6ECW - chains A and B; structure by X-ray diffraction, 1.70 A resolution.

# Chain A (and B)
Molecule: StiD protein
From: Stigmatella aurantiaca
Notes: fragment: oxygen methyltransferase; chain B of this document is another copy of the same molecule, construct and numbering; everything in this record applies to it too
Reference sequence: Q8RJY3 (Q8RJY3_STIAU); residues 956-1267 here = UniProt positions 956-1267
Amino-acid sequence (315 residues; numbered 953 to 1267; the number before each row is that of its first residue):
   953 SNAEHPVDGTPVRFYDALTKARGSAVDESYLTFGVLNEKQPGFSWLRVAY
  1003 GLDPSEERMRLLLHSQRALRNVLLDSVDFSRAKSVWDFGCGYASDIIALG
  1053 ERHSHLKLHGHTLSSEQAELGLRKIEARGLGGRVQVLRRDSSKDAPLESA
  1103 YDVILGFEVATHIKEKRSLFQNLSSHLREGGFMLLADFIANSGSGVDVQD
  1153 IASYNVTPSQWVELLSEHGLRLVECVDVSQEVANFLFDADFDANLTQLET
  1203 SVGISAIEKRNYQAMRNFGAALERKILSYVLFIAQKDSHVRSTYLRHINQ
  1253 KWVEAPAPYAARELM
Unresolved in the structure: 953-977, 1147-1154, 1267 (chain B: 953-978, 1147-1154, 1267)
Construct notes: expression tag (953-955)
Small-molecule neighbours: S-adenosylhomocysteine (SAH): E980, T984, R1022, F1040, G1041, C1042, G1043, Y1044, D1047, H1063, T1064, L1065, S1066, Q1069, R1091, D1092, S1093, S1094, F1109, E1110, V1111, H1114, I1115
From the paper describing this entry:
  - catalytic residues: E1110, Y1231 (proposed by the authors, not directly observed)

# How chain A and chain B interact
Pairs across the interface (50):
  D1027(A) with R1243(B), salt bridge; Y1246(B)
  S1028(A) with V1242(B); R1243(B), hydrogen bond (backbone-backbone); Y1246(B)
  V1029(A) with H1241(B); R1243(B)
  D1030(A) with H1241(B), hydrogen bond (backbone-backbone); V1242(B); R1243(B)
  R1033(A) with S1240(B), hydrogen bond (side chain-backbone); H1241(B), hydrogen bond (backbone-side chain)
  F1134(A) with H1241(B); V1242(B), hydrophobic
  R1173(A) with R1173(B); Q1237(B), hydrogen bond
  V1175(A) with Y1246(B); I1250(B)
  E1176(A) with Y1246(B), hydrogen bond; H1249(B), salt bridge
  I1235(A) with Y1246(B)
  Q1237(A) with R1173(B), hydrogen bond; D1239(B), hydrogen bond
  D1239(A) with Q1237(B), hydrogen bond
  S1240(A) with R1033(B), hydrogen bond (backbone-side chain)
  H1241(A) with V1029(B); D1030(B), hydrogen bond (backbone-backbone); R1033(B), hydrogen bond (side chain-backbone); F1134(B)
  V1242(A) with S1028(B); F1134(B), hydrophobic
  R1243(A) with D1027(B), salt bridge; S1028(B), hydrogen bond (backbone-backbone); V1029(B); D1030(B)
  Y1246(A) with D1027(B); S1028(B); V1175(B); E1176(B), hydrogen bond; I1235(B); R1264(B)
  H1249(A) with E1176(B), salt bridge; R1264(B)
  I1250(A) with V1175(B)
  K1253(A) with W1254(B)
  W1254(A) with K1253(B); W1254(B), hydrophobic
  R1264(A) with Y1246(B); H1249(B)
  E1265(A) with H1249(B), salt bridge

# Overview
23 residues of chain A and 22 residues of chain B are in contact, with 14 hydrogen bonds and 5 salt bridges.
Among the polar pairs are D1027(A)-R1243(B), E1176(A)-H1249(B) and E1265(A)-H1249(B). Ligands of chain A:
S-adenosylhomocysteine. The paper reports catalytic residues E1110(A) and Y1231(A).
Both chains are StiD protein (Stigmatella aurantiaca). Entry 6ECW (StiD O-MT residues 956-1266) was determined
by X-ray diffraction (same publication as 6ECT, 6ECV and 6ECX).
